PDB entry 8XOU | electron microscopy, 5.58 A resolution (low resolution: residue-level contacts below are approximate; hydrogen-bond / salt-bridge calls are withheld) | chains B and b of the 42 polymer chains in the assembly

== Chain B (and b) ==
Name: Portal protein B
From: Escherichia phage Lambda
Notes: chain b of this document is another copy of the same molecule, construct and numbering; everything in this record applies to it too
Reference sequence: P03710 (PORTL_LAMBD); residue numbers follow UniProt; this construct covers 1-533
Chain sequence (533 residues; each row starts with the number of its first residue):
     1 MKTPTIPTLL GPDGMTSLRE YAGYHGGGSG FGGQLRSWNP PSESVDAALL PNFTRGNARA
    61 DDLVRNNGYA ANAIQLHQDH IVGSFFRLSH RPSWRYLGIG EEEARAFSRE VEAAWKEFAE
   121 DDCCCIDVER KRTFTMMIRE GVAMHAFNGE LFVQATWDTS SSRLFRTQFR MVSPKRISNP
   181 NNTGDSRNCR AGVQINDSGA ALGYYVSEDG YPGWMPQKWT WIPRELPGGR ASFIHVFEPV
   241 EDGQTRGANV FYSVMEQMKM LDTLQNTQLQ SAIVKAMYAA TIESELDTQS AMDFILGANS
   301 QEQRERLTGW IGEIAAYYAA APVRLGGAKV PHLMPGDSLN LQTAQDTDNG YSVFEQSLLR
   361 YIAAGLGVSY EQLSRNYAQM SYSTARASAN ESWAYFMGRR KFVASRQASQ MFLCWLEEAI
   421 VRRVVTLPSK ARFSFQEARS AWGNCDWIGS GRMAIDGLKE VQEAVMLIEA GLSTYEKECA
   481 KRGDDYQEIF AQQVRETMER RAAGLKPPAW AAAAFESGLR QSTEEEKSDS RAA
Unresolved in the structure: 1-33, 508-533
UniProt features mapped onto this chain:
  - site: A22, G23 (Cleavage)
Disulfides: C123-C125

== Chain B / chain b interface ==
Contacting residue pairs (181):
  D62(B) - P40(b)
  R65(B) - P40(b)
  R65(B) - P41(b)
  R65(B) - A48(b)
  R65(B) - L49(b)
  R65(B) - N52(b)
  R65(B) - Y252(b)
  N66(B) - W38(b)
  N66(B) - P40(b)
  N66(B) - Y252(b)
  Y69(B) - Y361(b)
  N72(B) - A364(b)
  N72(B) - G365(b)
  Q75(B) - Y395(b)
  Q75(B) - R399(b)
  L76(B) - Y395(b)
  D79(B) - A394(b)
  D79(B) - Y395(b)
  H80(B) - Y395(b)
  G83(B) - F402(b)
  K116(B) - S93(b)
  E117(B) - Y96(b)
  E120(B) - S440(b)
  E120(B) - A441(b)
  E120(B) - N444(b)
  D121(B) - S440(b)
  D122(B) - Q410(b)
  D122(B) - L413(b)
  D122(B) - R439(b)
  D122(B) - S440(b)
  C124(B) - R406(b)
  E129(B) - S198(b)
  E129(B) - G199(b)
  E129(B) - A200(b)
  R130(B) - R224(b)
  T133(B) - R406(b)
  M136(B) - R406(b)
  R139(B) - F402(b)
  E140(B) - P239(b)
  E140(B) - E241(b)
  S161(B) - E437(b)
  S162(B) - E437(b)
  R170(B) - S198(b)
  M171(B) - D242(b)
  S173(B) - D242(b)
  Y211(B) - D46(b)
  Y211(B) - L50(b)
  Y211(B) - R190(b)
  Y211(B) - G243(b)
  Y211(B) - T245(b)
  P212(B) - S186(b)
  P212(B) - R187(b)
  P212(B) - R190(b)
  W214(B) - D185(b)
  W214(B) - S186(b)
  W214(B) - R187(b)
  M215(B) - R187(b)
  L261(B) - Y361(b)
  Q265(B) - K259(b)
  Q265(B) - M260(b)
  N266(B) - Q34(b)
  Q268(B) - M260(b)
  Q268(B) - T263(b)
  Q268(B) - F354(b)
  L269(B) - M260(b)
  S271(B) - N349(b)
  A272(B) - T263(b)
  A272(B) - T267(b)
  A272(B) - N349(b)
  V274(B) - A344(b)
  V274(B) - Q345(b)
  K275(B) - Q345(b)
  K275(B) - T347(b)
  K275(B) - D348(b)
  K275(B) - N349(b)
  A276(B) - Q270(b)
  A276(B) - V274(b)
  M277(B) - A344(b)
  Y278(B) - V274(b)
  Y278(B) - L341(b)
  Y278(B) - Q342(b)
  Y278(B) - T343(b)
  A279(B) - N340(b)
  A280(B) - L339(b)
  T281(B) - L339(b)
  T281(B) - N340(b)
  I282(B) - D337(b)
  E283(B) - G336(b)
  E283(B) - D337(b)
  S284(B) - G336(b)
  E285(B) - D287(b)
  E285(B) - M292(b)
  T288(B) - Q289(b)
  T288(B) - S290(b)
  T288(B) - D293(b)
  G309(B) - S300(b)
  W310(B) - L296(b)
  W310(B) - G297(b)
  W310(B) - S300(b)
  E313(B) - L296(b)
  E313(B) - N299(b)
  E313(B) - S300(b)
  E313(B) - L307(b)
  Y317(B) - L333(b)
  Y317(B) - M334(b)
  Y317(B) - D337(b)
  L325(B) - M277(b)
  G326(B) - M277(b)
  S338(B) - N340(b)
  L339(B) - Q342(b)
  L341(B) - Q342(b)
  T343(B) - Q345(b)
  D346(B) - T347(b)
  Y351(B) - G350(b)
  Y351(B) - V353(b)
  Y351(B) - F354(b)
  S352(B) - V353(b)
  E355(B) - S357(b)
  Y370(B) - R360(b)
  E371(B) - R360(b)
  Q372(B) - A364(b)
  L373(B) - A364(b)
  L373(B) - G365(b)
  S374(B) - R360(b)
  S374(B) - Y361(b)
  S374(B) - A364(b)
  R375(B) - L359(b)
  R375(B) - R360(b)
  R375(B) - A363(b)
  R375(B) - A364(b)
  R375(B) - S369(b)
  R375(B) - Y370(b)
  R375(B) - E371(b)
  N376(B) - R360(b)
  Y377(B) - E371(b)
  Y377(B) - Q379(b)
  Y377(B) - T384(b)
  Y377(B) - S388(b)
  A378(B) - Q379(b)
  Q379(B) - Q379(b)
  M380(B) - S381(b)
  M380(B) - S383(b)
  M380(B) - T384(b)
  S381(B) - S383(b)
  Y382(B) - Y382(b)
  Y382(B) - S383(b)
  A385(B) - S383(b)
  A454(B) - N390(b)
  I455(B) - R386(b)
  I455(B) - N390(b)
  D456(B) - R386(b)
  D456(B) - K459(b)
  G457(B) - K459(b)
  G457(B) - E463(b)
  L458(B) - K459(b)
  V461(B) - Q462(b)
  V461(B) - E463(b)
  R482(B) - L472(b)
  R482(B) - K477(b)
  D484(B) - K477(b)
  E488(B) - T474(b)
  E488(B) - E476(b)
  E488(B) - K477(b)
  I489(B) - G471(b)
  I489(B) - L472(b)
  I489(B) - S473(b)
  I489(B) - T474(b)
  I489(B) - K477(b)
  Q492(B) - T474(b)
  Q492(B) - Y475(b)
  R495(B) - Y475(b)
  E496(B) - S473(b)
  E496(B) - T474(b)
  E496(B) - Y475(b)
  E499(B) - Y475(b)
  E499(B) - Q487(b)
  E499(B) - F490(b)
  A503(B) - V494(b)
  L505(B) - F490(b)
  L505(B) - Q493(b)
  K506(B) - Q493(b)
Also at the interface, not in a pair above, chain B (119 interface residues in all): R55, D61, N67, S84, C123, V128, K131, R132, R163, P216, L264, T267, L286, A291, R306, A320, A321, V323, P335, L359, E478, Q493, R500
Also at the interface, not in a pair above, chain b (120 interface residues in all): N39, S42, E43, V45, A201, F237, E238, Q244, T288, H332, P335, S338, Y351, L366, M466, I468, Y486

== Overview ==
119 residues of chain B face 120 of chain b across their interface.
Both chains are Portal protein B (Escherichia phage Lambda). Entry 8XOU (Prohead portal vertex of
bacteriophage lambda) was determined by electron microscopy, deposited together with 8XOT, 8XOW, 8XPM and
8XQB.
